PDB entry 2VLF | X-ray diffraction, 1.89 A resolution | chains A and B

Chain A (and B):
Protein: Tyrosine phenol-lyase
From: Citrobacter freundii
Notes: EC 4.1.99.2; chain B of this document is another copy of the same molecule, construct and numbering; everything in this record applies to it too
UniProt: P31013 (TPL_CITFR); residues 1-456 here = UniProt positions 1-456
Amino-acid sequence (456 residues; numbered 1 to 456; the number before each row is that of its first residue):
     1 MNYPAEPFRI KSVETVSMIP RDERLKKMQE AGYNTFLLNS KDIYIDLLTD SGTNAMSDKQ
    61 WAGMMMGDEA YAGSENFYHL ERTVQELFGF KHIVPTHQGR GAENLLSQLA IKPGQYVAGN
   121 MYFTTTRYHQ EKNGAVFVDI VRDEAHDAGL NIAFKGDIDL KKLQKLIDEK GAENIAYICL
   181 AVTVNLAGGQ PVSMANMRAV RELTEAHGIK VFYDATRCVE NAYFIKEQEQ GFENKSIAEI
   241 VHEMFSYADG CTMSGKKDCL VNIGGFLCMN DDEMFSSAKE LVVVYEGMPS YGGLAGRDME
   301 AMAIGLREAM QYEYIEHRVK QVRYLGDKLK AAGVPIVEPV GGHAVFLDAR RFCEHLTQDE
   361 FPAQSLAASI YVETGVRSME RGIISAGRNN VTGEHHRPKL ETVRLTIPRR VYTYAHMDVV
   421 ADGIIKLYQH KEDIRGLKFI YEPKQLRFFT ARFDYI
Curated features (UniProtKB/Swiss-Prot):
  - modified residue: Lys-257 (N6-(pyridoxal phosphate)lysine)
Ion coordination: K+ site 1: Gly-52, Asn-262 (shared with Glu-69(B) of chain B); K+ site 2: Glu-69 (shared with Gly-52(B), Asn-262(B) of chain B)
Ligand contacts:
  - 3,6,9,12,15,18-hexaoxaicosane-1,20-diol (P33): Met-1, Tyr-3, Pro-4, Ala-5, Tyr-324, Tyr-414, Ala-415, Asp-418, Val-419, Asp-422
  - PLI ((2E)-2-{[(Z)-{3-hydroxy-2-methyl-5-[(phosphonooxy)methyl]pyridin-4(1h)-ylidene}methyl]imino}propanoic acid): Thr-49, Ser-51, Gln-98, Gly-99, Arg-100, Glu-103, Phe-123, Thr-125, Thr-126, Asn-185, Asp-214, Thr-216, Arg-217, Ser-254, Lys-256, Lys-257, Met-379, Arg-381, Arg-404
From the paper describing this entry:
  - catalytic residues: Asn-185, Lys-257
  - binding site for PLI: Thr-49, Gln-98, Arg-100, Asn-185, Arg-217, Lys-257, Arg-404
  - contacts within the chain: Ser-51/Lys-257 (hydrogen bond), Ser-254/Lys-257 (hydrogen bond)
  - conformationally variable residues (domain motion, loop rearrangement, side-chain flip): Ile-19 to Tyr-44, Lys-257, Phe-346 to Arg-404, Ile-434 to Ile-456
  - mutagenesis - S254A, S254C: decreased catalytic activity (citing earlier work)
  - catalytic residues: Tyr-71, Arg-381 (proposed by the authors, not directly observed)
  - specificity-determining residues: Arg-100, Phe-123, Thr-124, Met-379, Arg-381, Phe-448, Phe-449 (proposed by the authors, not directly observed)

Interface between chain A and chain B:
Pairs across the interface (105):
  Phe-36(A) / Ala-72(B)
  Leu-38(A) / Ala-72(B)
  Leu-38(A) / Gly-73(B)
  Asn-39(A) / Gly-73(B)
  Asn-39(A) / Tyr-78(B)  hydrogen bond
  Ser-40(A) / Asp-68(B)  hydrogen bond
  Ser-40(A) / Ala-70(B)
  Ser-40(A) / Gly-73(B)  hydrogen bond (backbone-backbone)
  Lys-41(A) / Glu-75(B)
  Asp-46(A) / Ala-70(B)
  Leu-48(A) / Ala-72(B)  hydrophobic
  Thr-49(A) / Tyr-71(B)
  Ser-51(A) / Tyr-71(B)
  Gly-52(A) / Glu-69(B)
  Thr-53(A) / Glu-69(B)
  Met-56(A) / Arg-297(B)
  Trp-61(A) / Met-64(B)
  Trp-61(A) / Met-65(B)  hydrophobic
  Met-64(A) / Trp-61(B)
  Met-64(A) / Arg-297(B)
  Met-65(A) / Trp-61(B)  hydrophobic
  Met-65(A) / Met-65(B)  hydrophobic
  Asp-68(A) / Ser-40(B)  hydrogen bond
  Glu-69(A) / Gly-52(B)
  Glu-69(A) / Thr-53(B)
  Glu-69(A) / Asn-262(B)
  Ala-70(A) / Ser-40(B)
  Ala-70(A) / Asp-46(B)
  Ala-70(A) / Arg-377(B)
  Tyr-71(A) / Thr-49(B)
  Tyr-71(A) / Ser-51(B)
  Tyr-71(A) / Arg-100(B)  hydrogen bond
  Ala-72(A) / Phe-36(B)  hydrophobic
  Ala-72(A) / Arg-377(B)  hydrogen bond (backbone-side chain)
  Gly-73(A) / Leu-38(B)
  Gly-73(A) / Asn-39(B)
  Gly-73(A) / Ser-40(B)  hydrogen bond (backbone-backbone)
  Glu-75(A) / Lys-41(B)
  Tyr-78(A) / Asn-39(B)  hydrogen bond
  His-97(A) / His-97(B)
  His-97(A) / Tyr-285(B)
  His-97(A) / Glu-286(B)  salt bridge
  His-97(A) / Gly-293(B)
  Gln-98(A) / Glu-286(B)  hydrogen bond (side chain-backbone)
  Gln-98(A) / Tyr-291(B)  hydrogen bond
  Gln-98(A) / Gly-293(B)
  Arg-100(A) / Tyr-71(B)  hydrogen bond
  Arg-100(A) / Val-283(B)  hydrogen bond (side chain-backbone)
  Arg-100(A) / Val-284(B)
  Arg-100(A) / Tyr-285(B)
  Arg-100(A) / Gly-287(B)
  Arg-100(A) / Tyr-291(B)
  Asn-104(A) / Tyr-285(B)
  Gln-108(A) / Lys-132(B)  hydrogen bond
  Tyr-128(A) / Val-284(B)  hydrophobic
  His-129(A) / Val-284(B)  hydrogen bond (side chain-backbone)
  Lys-132(A) / Tyr-285(B)  hydrogen bond
  Lys-256(A) / Tyr-291(B)  hydrogen bond
  Asn-262(A) / Glu-69(B)
  Asn-262(A) / Arg-297(B)  hydrogen bond
  Ile-263(A) / Gly-293(B)
  Ser-276(A) / Gln-445(B)
  Lys-279(A) / Leu-446(B)
  Glu-280(A) / Gln-445(B)  hydrogen bond
  Val-283(A) / Arg-100(B)  hydrogen bond (backbone-side chain)
  Val-283(A) / Thr-125(B)
  Val-283(A) / Leu-446(B)  hydrophobic
  Val-283(A) / Phe-449(B)  hydrophobic
  Val-284(A) / Arg-100(B)
  Val-284(A) / Tyr-128(B)  hydrophobic
  Val-284(A) / His-129(B)  hydrogen bond (backbone-side chain)
  Tyr-285(A) / His-97(B)
  Tyr-285(A) / Arg-100(B)
  Tyr-285(A) / Asn-104(B)
  Tyr-285(A) / Lys-132(B)  hydrogen bond
  Glu-286(A) / His-97(B)  salt bridge
  Glu-286(A) / Gln-98(B)  hydrogen bond (backbone-side chain)
  Gly-287(A) / Arg-100(B)
  Met-288(A) / Phe-36(B)  hydrophobic
  Met-288(A) / Phe-448(B)  hydrophobic
  Met-288(A) / Phe-449(B)  hydrophobic
  Pro-289(A) / Phe-449(B)  hydrophobic
  Ser-290(A) / Phe-449(B)
  Tyr-291(A) / Gln-98(B)  hydrogen bond
  Tyr-291(A) / Arg-100(B)
  Tyr-291(A) / Lys-256(B)  hydrogen bond
  Gly-293(A) / His-97(B)
  Gly-293(A) / Gln-98(B)
  Gly-293(A) / Ile-263(B)
  Arg-297(A) / Met-56(B)
  Arg-297(A) / Met-64(B)
  Arg-297(A) / Asn-262(B)  hydrogen bond
  Arg-297(A) / Asp-298(B)  salt bridge
  Asp-298(A) / Arg-297(B)  salt bridge
  Arg-377(A) / Ala-72(B)  hydrogen bond (side chain-backbone)
  Tyr-441(A) / Ser-276(B)  hydrogen bond
  Tyr-441(A) / Glu-280(B)  hydrogen bond
  Pro-443(A) / Glu-280(B)
  Lys-444(A) / Glu-280(B)  hydrogen bond (backbone-side chain)
  Gln-445(A) / Glu-280(B)  hydrogen bond (side chain-backbone)
  Leu-446(A) / Val-283(B)
  Leu-446(A) / Val-284(B)  hydrophobic
  Phe-449(A) / Tyr-71(B)
  Phe-449(A) / Val-283(B)  hydrophobic
  Phe-449(A) / Met-288(B)  hydrophobic
Other interface residues (no listed pair), chain A (62 interface residues in all): Ser-74, Thr-125, Leu-281, Leu-294, Ala-295, Thr-450
Other interface residues (no listed pair), chain B (57 interface residues in all): Leu-48, Ser-74, Gly-101, Leu-281, Pro-289, Leu-294, Ala-295

In short:
The interface between chain A and chain B involves 62 residues on one side and 57 on the other, with 30
hydrogen bonds and 4 salt bridges. Among the polar pairs are His-97(A)/Glu-286(B), Arg-297(A)/Asp-298(B) and
Asn-39(A)/Tyr-78(B). From the paper: catalytic residues Asn-185(A), Lys-257(A) and Tyr-71(A) among others;
S254A and S254C of chain A reduce catalytic activity.
Chain A and chain B are both Tyrosine phenol-lyase (Citrobacter freundii); the structure, Quinonoid
intermediate of Citrobacter freundii tyrosine phenol-lyase formed with alanine, was determined by X-ray
diffraction together with 2VLH from the same study.
